3EBH - chain A; structure by X-ray diffraction, 1.65 A resolution.

# Chain A
Protein: M1 family aminopeptidase
From: Plasmodium falciparum
Notes: EC 3.4.11.-
UniProt: O96935 (AMP1_PLAFQ); residues 196-1084 here = UniProt positions 196-1084
Amino-acid sequence (889 residues; row label = number of the first residue in the row):
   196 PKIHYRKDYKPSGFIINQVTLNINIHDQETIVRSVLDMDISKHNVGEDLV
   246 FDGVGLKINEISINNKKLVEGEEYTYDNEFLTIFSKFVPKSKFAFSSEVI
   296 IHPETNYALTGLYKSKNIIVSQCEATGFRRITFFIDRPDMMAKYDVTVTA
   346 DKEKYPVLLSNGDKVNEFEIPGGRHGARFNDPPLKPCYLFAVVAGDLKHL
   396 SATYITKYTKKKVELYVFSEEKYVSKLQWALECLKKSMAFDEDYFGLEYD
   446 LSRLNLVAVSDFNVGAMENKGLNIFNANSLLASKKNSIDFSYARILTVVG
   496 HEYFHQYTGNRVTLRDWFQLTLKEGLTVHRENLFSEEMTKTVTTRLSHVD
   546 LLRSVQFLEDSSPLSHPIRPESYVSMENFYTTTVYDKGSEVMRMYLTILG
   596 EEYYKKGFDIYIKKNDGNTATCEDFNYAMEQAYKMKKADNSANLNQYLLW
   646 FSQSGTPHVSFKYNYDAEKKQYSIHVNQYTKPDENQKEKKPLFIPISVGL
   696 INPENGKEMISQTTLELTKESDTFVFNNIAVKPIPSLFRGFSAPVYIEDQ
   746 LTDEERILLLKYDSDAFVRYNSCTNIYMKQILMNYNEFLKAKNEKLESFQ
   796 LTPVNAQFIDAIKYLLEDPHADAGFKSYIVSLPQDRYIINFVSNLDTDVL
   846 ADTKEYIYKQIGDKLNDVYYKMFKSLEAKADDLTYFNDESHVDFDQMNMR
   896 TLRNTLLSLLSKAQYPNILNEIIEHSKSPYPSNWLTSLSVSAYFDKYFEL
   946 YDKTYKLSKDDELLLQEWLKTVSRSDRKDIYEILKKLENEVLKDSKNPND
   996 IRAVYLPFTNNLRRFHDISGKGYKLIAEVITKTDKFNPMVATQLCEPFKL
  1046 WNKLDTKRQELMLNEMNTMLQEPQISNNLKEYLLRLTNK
Differences from the reference sequence: engineered mutation Gln213 (Asn in O96935), Gln223 (Asn in O96935), Pro378 (His in O96935), Gln501 (Asn in O96935), Gln745 (Asn in O96935), Gln795 (Asn in O96935), Gln1069 (Asn in O96935)
UniProt features mapped onto this chain:
  - active site: Glu497 (Proton acceptor)
  - binding site (a peptide): Glu319, Gly460, Ala461, Glu463
  - binding site (Zn(2+)): His496, His500, Glu519
  - site: Val459 (Important for substrate specificity), Tyr580 (Transition state stabilizer)
  - mutagenesis: Val459 (V459P: Severely affects substrate specificity. No effect on Zn(2+) binding)
Ion coordination: Mg2+ near Gly250 (its only coordinating residue here); Zn2+: His496, His500, Glu519 (together with bestatin)
Ligand contacts: bestatin (BES; 2-(3-amino-2-hydroxy-4-phenyl-butyrylamino)-4-methyl-pentanoic acid): Gln317, Glu319, Ala320, Val459, Gly460, Ala461, Met462, Glu463, Arg489, Thr492, Val493, His496, Glu497, His500, Lys518, Glu519, Tyr575, Tyr580, Met1034
Reported in the primary citation:
  - conformationally variable residues (side-chain flip): Glu526, Met1034
  - Zn2+ coordination: His496, His500, Glu519
  - binding site for bestatin: Gln317, Glu319, Val459, Gly460, Ala461, Met462, Glu463, Arg489, Thr492, Tyr575, Tyr580, Met1034
  - catalytic residues: Tyr580
  - catalytic residues: Glu497 (proposed by the authors, not directly observed)

# In short
Ligands of chain A: bestatin. His496, His500 and Glu519 form the Zn2+ site. From UniProt: active-site residue
Glu497, 4 peptide-binding residues, 3 Zn2+-binding residues and one mutagenesis site. The paper reports
catalytic residues Tyr580 and Glu497; a binding site for bestatin at Gln317, Glu319 and Val459 among others.
Chain A is M1 family aminopeptidase (Plasmodium falciparum); the structure, Structure of the M1
Alanylaminopeptidase from malaria complexed with bestatin, was determined by X-ray diffraction, deposited
together with 3EBG and 3EBI.
